2PUQ - chains L and H of the 4 polymer chains in the assembly; structure by X-ray diffraction, 2.05 A resolution.

Chain L:
Protein: Coagulation factor VII
Source organism: Homo sapiens
Notes: EC 3.4.21.21; fragment: light chain
Reference sequence: P08709 (FA7_HUMAN); residues 49-142 here correspond to UniProt positions 109-202 (UniProt number = residue number + 60)
Amino-acid sequence (94 residues; numbered 49 to 142; the number before each row is that of its first residue):
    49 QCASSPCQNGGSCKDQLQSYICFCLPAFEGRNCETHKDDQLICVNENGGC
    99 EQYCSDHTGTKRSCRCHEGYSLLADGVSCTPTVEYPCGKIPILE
Disulfides: Cys-50/Cys-61, Cys-55/Cys-70, Cys-72/Cys-81, Cys-91/Cys-102, Cys-98/Cys-112, Cys-114/Cys-127
Glycans and other covalent adducts: beta-D-glucopyranose (BGC) linked to Ser-52; alpha-L-fucopyranose (FUC) linked to Ser-60
Swiss-Prot annotation at these positions:
  - site: Ser-53 (Important for S-112 for O-xylosylation)
  - modified residue: Asp-63 (3R: -3-hydroxyaspartate)
  - glycosylation: Ser-52 (O-linked (Glc...) serine), Ser-60 (O-linked (Fuc) serine)

Chain H:
Protein: Coagulation factor VII
Source organism: Homo sapiens
Notes: EC 3.4.21.21; fragment: heavy chain
Reference sequence: P08709 (FA7_HUMAN); residues 153-406 here correspond to UniProt positions 213-466 (UniProt number = residue number + 60)
Amino-acid sequence (254 residues; each row starts with the number of its first residue):
   153 IVGGKVCPKGECPWQVLLLVNGAQLCGGTLINTIWVVSAAHCFDKIKNWR
   203 NLIAVLGEHDLSEHDGDEQSRRVAQVIIPSTYVPGTTNHDIALLRLHQPV
   253 VLTDHVVPLCLPERTFSERTLAFVRFSLVSGWGQLLDRGATALELMVLNV
   303 PRLMTQDCLQQSRKVGDSPNITEYMFCAGYSDGSKDSCKGDSGGPHATHY
   353 RGTWYLTGIVSWGQGCATVGHFGVYTRVSQYIEWLQKLMRSEPRPGVLLR
   403 APFP
Disulfides: Cys-159/Cys-164, Cys-178/Cys-194, Cys-310/Cys-329, Cys-340/Cys-368
Ion coordination: Ca2+: Glu-210, Asp-212, Glu-215, Glu-220
Swiss-Prot annotation at these positions:
  - active site (Charge relay system): His-193, Asp-242, Ser-344
  - binding site (substrate): Asp-338
  - glycosylation: Asn-322 (N-linked (GlcNAc...) asparagine)
From the paper describing this entry:
  - catalytic residues: His-193
  - binding site for Trp-tyr-thr-arg chloromethylketone inhibitor: His-193, Gly-237, Thr-238, Asp-319, Pro-321, Trp-364, Gly-367
  - specificity-determining residues: Thr-239
  - mutagenesis - T239A, T239G, T239I, T239Y (10.8-fold): decreased catalytic activity on S-2288
  - mutagenesis - T239I: unchanged catalytic activity on FX
  - mutagenesis - T239I (1.9 h): decreased stability in response to ATIII
  - mutagenesis - T239A, T239G, T239Y: increased stability in response to ATIII
  - mutagenesis - T239I: increased catalytic activity on tryptophan and tyrosine in P2
  - mutagenesis - T239Y (2.5-fold): increased catalytic activity on P2 glycine

How chain L and chain H interact:
Disulfides between the chains: Cys-135(L)/Cys-262(H)
Pairs across the interface (44):
  Cys-91(L) / Arg-271(H)
  Val-92(L) / Arg-271(H)
  Glu-94(L) / Arg-353(H)  hydrogen bond (backbone-side chain)
  Asn-95(L) / Phe-268(H)
  Asn-95(L) / Thr-272(H)  hydrogen bond
  Asn-95(L) / Tyr-352(H)
  Gly-97(L) / Arg-353(H)  hydrogen bond (backbone-side chain)
  Cys-98(L) / Arg-353(H)  hydrogen bond (backbone-side chain)
  Glu-99(L) / Tyr-352(H)
  Glu-99(L) / Arg-353(H)
  Gln-100(L) / Phe-268(H)
  Gln-100(L) / Tyr-357(H)
  Tyr-101(L) / Leu-263(H)
  Tyr-101(L) / Pro-264(H)
  Tyr-101(L) / Glu-265(H)  hydrogen bond (side chain-backbone)
  Tyr-101(L) / Phe-268(H)  hydrophobic
  Arg-113(L) / Glu-265(H)  salt bridge
  His-115(L) / Leu-263(H)  hydrogen bond (side chain-backbone)
  Tyr-118(L) / Thr-355(H)
  Tyr-133(L) / Leu-254(H)
  Tyr-133(L) / Thr-255(H)
  Tyr-133(L) / Asp-256(H)  hydrogen bond
  Pro-134(L) / Val-259(H)
  Cys-135(L) / Pro-260(H)
  Cys-135(L) / Cys-262(H)  disulfide
  Cys-135(L) / Thr-355(H)
  Gly-136(L) / Trp-166(H)
  Gly-136(L) / Pro-260(H)  hydrogen bond (backbone-backbone)
  Gly-136(L) / Cys-262(H)
  Gly-136(L) / Thr-355(H)
  Gly-136(L) / Trp-356(H)  hydrogen bond (backbone-backbone)
  Lys-137(L) / Trp-166(H)
  Lys-137(L) / Val-259(H)
  Lys-137(L) / Gly-354(H)  hydrogen bond (side chain-backbone)
  Lys-137(L) / Thr-355(H)  hydrogen bond
  Ile-138(L) / Gly-162(H)
  Ile-138(L) / Glu-163(H)
  Ile-138(L) / Trp-166(H)  hydrophobic
  Ile-138(L) / Trp-356(H)
  Pro-139(L) / Asp-256(H)
  Pro-139(L) / Val-259(H)  hydrophobic
  Ile-140(L) / Gly-162(H)
  Ile-140(L) / Glu-163(H)
  Leu-141(L) / Glu-163(H)
Other interface residues (no listed pair), chain L (23 interface residues in all): Cys-102, Asp-104
Other interface residues (no listed pair), chain H (25 interface residues in all): Lys-161, Pro-165, His-257, Leu-261

In short:
23 residues of chain L and 25 residues of chain H are in contact; the contacts include 1 disulfide bond, 11
hydrogen bonds and 1 salt bridge. Among the polar pairs are Arg-113(L)/Glu-265(H), Glu-94(L)/Arg-353(H) and
Asn-95(L)/Thr-272(H). The paper reports the catalytic residue His-193(H); T239A, T239G and T239I of chain H,
among others, reduce catalytic activity on S-2288.
Here chain L is Coagulation factor VII and chain H is Coagulation factor VII, both from Homo sapiens. Entry
2PUQ (Crystal structure of active site inhibited coagulation factor VIIA in complex with soluble tissue
factor) was determined by X-ray diffraction.
